5FKV - chains A and E of the 7 polymer chains in the assembly; structure by electron microscopy, 8.04 A resolution (very low resolution: no residue pairs are listed; an interface is given only as per-side residue counts).

== Chain A ==
Molecule: DNA polymerase III subunit alpha
Source organism: Escherichia coli K-12
Notes: EC 2.7.7.7
UniProtKB: P10443 (DPO3A_ECOLI); residues 1-1160 here = UniProt positions 1-1160
Sequence (1160 residues; each row starts with the number of its first residue):
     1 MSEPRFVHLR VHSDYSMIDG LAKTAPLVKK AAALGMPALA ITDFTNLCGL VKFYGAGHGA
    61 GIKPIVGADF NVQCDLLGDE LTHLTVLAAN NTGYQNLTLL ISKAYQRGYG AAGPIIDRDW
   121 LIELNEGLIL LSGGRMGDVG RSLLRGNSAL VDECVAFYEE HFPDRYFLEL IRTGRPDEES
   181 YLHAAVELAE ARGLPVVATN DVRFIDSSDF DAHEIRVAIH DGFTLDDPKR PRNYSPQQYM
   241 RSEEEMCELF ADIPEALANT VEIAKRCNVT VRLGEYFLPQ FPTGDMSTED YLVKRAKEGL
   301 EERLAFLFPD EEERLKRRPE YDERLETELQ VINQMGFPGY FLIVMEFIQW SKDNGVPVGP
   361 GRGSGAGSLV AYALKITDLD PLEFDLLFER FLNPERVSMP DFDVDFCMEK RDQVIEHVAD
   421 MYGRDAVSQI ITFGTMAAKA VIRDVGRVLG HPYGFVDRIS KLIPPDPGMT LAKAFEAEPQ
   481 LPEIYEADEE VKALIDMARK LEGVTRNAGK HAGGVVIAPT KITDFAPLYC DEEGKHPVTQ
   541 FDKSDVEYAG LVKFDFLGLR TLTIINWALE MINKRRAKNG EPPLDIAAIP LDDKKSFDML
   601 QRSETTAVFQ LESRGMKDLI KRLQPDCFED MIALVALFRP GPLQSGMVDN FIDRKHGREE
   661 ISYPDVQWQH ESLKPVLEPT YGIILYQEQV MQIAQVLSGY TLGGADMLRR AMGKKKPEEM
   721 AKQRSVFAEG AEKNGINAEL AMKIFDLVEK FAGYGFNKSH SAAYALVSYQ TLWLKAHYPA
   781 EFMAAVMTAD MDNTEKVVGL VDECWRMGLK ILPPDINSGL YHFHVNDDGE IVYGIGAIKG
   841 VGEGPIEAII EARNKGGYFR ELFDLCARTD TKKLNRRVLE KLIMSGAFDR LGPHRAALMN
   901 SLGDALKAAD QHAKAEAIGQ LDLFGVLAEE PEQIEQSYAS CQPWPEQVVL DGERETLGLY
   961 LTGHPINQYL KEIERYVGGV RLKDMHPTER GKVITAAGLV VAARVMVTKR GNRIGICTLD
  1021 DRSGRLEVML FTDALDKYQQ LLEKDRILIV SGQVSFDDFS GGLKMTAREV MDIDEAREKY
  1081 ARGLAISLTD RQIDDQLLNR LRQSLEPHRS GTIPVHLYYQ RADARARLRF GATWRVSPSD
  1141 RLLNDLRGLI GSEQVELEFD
Disordered / not traced: 928-942
Construct notes: engineered mutation Leu921 (Ala in P10443), Leu923 (Met in P10443)
What the authors report for this chain:
  - binding site for Primer-template duplex DNA: Gly842 to Gly856, Arg877
  - binding site for Primer-template duplex DNA: Lys872, Asn875 to Gly886

== Chain E ==
Molecule: DNA polymerase III tau
Source organism: Escherichia coli K-12
Notes: EC 2.7.7.7
UniProtKB: P06710 (DPO3X_ECOLI); numbering as in UniProt (aligned over 500-643)
Sequence (144 residues; numbered 500 to 643; the number before each row is that of its first residue):
   500 ALEHEKTPEL AAKLAAEAIE RDPWAAQVSQ LSLPKLVEQV ALNAWKEESD NAVCLHLRSS
   560 QRHLNNRGAQ QKLAEALSML KGSTVELTIV EDDNPAVRTP LEWRQAIYEE KLAQARESII
   620 ADNNIQTLRR FFDAELDEES IRPI
Disordered / not traced: 500-505, 623-643

== Interface between chain A and chain E ==
At this resolution (8 A) residue pairs are not listed: 9 residues of chain A and 9 of chain E lie at the interface.

== Overview ==
The chain A/chain E interface involves 9 residues from each chain. The paper reports a binding site for
Primer-template duplex DNA at Gly842(A), Arg877(A) and Lys872(A) among others.
Here chain A is DNA polymerase III subunit alpha and chain E is DNA polymerase III tau, both from Escherichia
coli K-12. Entry 5FKV (cryo-EM structure of the E. coli replicative DNA polymerase complex bound to DNA (DNA
polymerase III ...) was determined by electron microscopy, deposited together with 5FKU and 5FKW.
